PDB entry 6LHX | X-ray diffraction, 2.50 A resolution | chains A and B of the 4 polymer chains in the assembly

# Chain A (and B)
Name: ThsA
From: Bacillus cereus MSX-D12
Notes: chain B of this document is another copy of the same molecule, construct and numbering; everything in this record applies to it too
UniProt: J8G6Z1 (J8G6Z1_BACCE); residues 3-476 here correspond to UniProt positions 1-474 (UniProt number = residue number - 2)
Amino-acid sequence (476 residues; row label = number of the first residue in the row):
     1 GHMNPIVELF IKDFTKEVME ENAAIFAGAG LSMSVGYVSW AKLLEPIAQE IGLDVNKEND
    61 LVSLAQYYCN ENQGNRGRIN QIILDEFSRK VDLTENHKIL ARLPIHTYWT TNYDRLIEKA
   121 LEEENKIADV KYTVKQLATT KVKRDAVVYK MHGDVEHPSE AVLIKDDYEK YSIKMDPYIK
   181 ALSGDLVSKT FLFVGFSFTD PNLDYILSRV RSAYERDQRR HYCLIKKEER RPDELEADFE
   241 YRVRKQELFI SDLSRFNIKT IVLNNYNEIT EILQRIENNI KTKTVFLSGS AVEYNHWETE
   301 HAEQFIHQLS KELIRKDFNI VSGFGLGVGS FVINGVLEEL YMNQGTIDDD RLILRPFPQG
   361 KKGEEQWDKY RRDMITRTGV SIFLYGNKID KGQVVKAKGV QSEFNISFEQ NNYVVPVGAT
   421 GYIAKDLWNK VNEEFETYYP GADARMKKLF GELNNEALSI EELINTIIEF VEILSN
Not modelled in the structure: 1, 45, 56-58, 295, 343-345, 392-393, 422, 444, 455-456 (chain B: 1, 39-83, 161-172, 344-345, 419-422, 443-445, 455-457)
Modified residues: Mse3, Mse19, Mse33, Mse151, Mse175, Mse342, Mse374, Mse446 (selenomethionine; parent Met)
Sequence notes: expression tag (1-2)
Reported in the primary citation:
  - mutagenesis - N112A, H152A: abolished catalytic activity on NAD+
  - mutagenesis - N112A, H152A: abolished binding to NAD+
  - mutagenesis - N112A, H152A: unchanged stability

# Chain A / chain B interface
Residue-residue contacts - 88 pairs, chain A then chain B:
  E20(A) - V142(B)
  E20(A) - K143(B)  hydrogen bond (side chain-backbone)
  N22(A) - R144(B)
  K135(A) - D217(B)  salt bridge
  L137(A) - V187(B)
  L137(A) - R219(B)  hydrogen bond (backbone-side chain)
  A138(A) - D217(B)
  A138(A) - R219(B)  hydrogen bond (backbone-side chain)
  T139(A) - R219(B)  hydrogen bond (backbone-side chain)
  T140(A) - K16(B)  hydrogen bond (backbone-side chain)
  T140(A) - E17(B)  hydrogen bond
  T140(A) - N22(B)  hydrogen bond
  T140(A) - R219(B)  hydrogen bond
  K141(A) - E20(B)
  V142(A) - K16(B)
  V142(A) - E20(B)
  K143(A) - E20(B)  hydrogen bond (backbone-side chain)
  K143(A) - D317(B)  salt bridge
  K143(A) - R351(B)
  R144(A) - N22(B)
  Y149(A) - S188(B)  hydrogen bond
  I173(A) - Y214(B)
  P177(A) - V187(B)
  P177(A) - E215(B)
  K180(A) - G184(B)
  K180(A) - V187(B)
  K180(A) - S212(B)
  A181(A) - G184(B)
  G184(A) - K180(B)
  V187(A) - L137(B)
  V187(A) - P177(B)
  V187(A) - K180(B)
  S188(A) - Y149(B)
  V210(A) - K180(B)
  S212(A) - K180(B)
  D217(A) - K135(B)
  D217(A) - A138(B)
  R219(A) - L137(B)  hydrogen bond (side chain-backbone)
  R219(A) - A138(B)  hydrogen bond (side chain-backbone)
  R219(A) - T139(B)  hydrogen bond (side chain-backbone)
  R219(A) - T140(B)  hydrogen bond
  F324(A) - P356(B)  hydrophobic
  F324(A) - F357(B)
  S330(A) - P358(B)
  S330(A) - Q359(B)  hydrogen bond (side chain-backbone)
  I333(A) - P356(B)
  I333(A) - P358(B)  hydrophobic
  I333(A) - Y370(B)
  N334(A) - P358(B)
  N334(A) - K362(B)
  N334(A) - G363(B)
  L337(A) - Y370(B)  hydrophobic
  Y341(A) - Q366(B)
  Y341(A) - K369(B)
  Y341(A) - Y370(B)
  Y341(A) - D373(B)  hydrogen bond
  T346(A) - D373(B)  hydrogen bond (backbone-side chain)
  I347(A) - R355(B)
  I347(A) - D373(B)  hydrogen bond (backbone-side chain)
  D349(A) - R377(B)  salt bridge
  I353(A) - D349(B)
  L354(A) - L354(B)
  L354(A) - P356(B)
  L354(A) - Y370(B)
  R355(A) - I347(B)
  R355(A) - D349(B)  salt bridge
  P356(A) - F324(B)  hydrophobic
  P356(A) - I333(B)
  P356(A) - L354(B)
  P356(A) - P356(B)  hydrophobic
  F357(A) - F324(B)
  P358(A) - S330(B)
  P358(A) - I333(B)  hydrophobic
  P358(A) - N334(B)
  Q359(A) - S330(B)  hydrogen bond (backbone-side chain)
  K362(A) - N334(B)
  G363(A) - N334(B)
  K369(A) - Y341(B)
  Y370(A) - I333(B)
  Y370(A) - L337(B)  hydrophobic
  Y370(A) - Y341(B)
  Y370(A) - I347(B)  hydrophobic
  Y370(A) - L354(B)
  D373(A) - Y341(B)  hydrogen bond
  D373(A) - T346(B)
  D373(A) - I347(B)  hydrogen bond (side chain-backbone)
  R377(A) - I347(B)
  R377(A) - D349(B)  salt bridge
Also at the interface, not in a pair above, chain A (51 interface residues in all): D176, S183, R216, Q218, F331, Q366
Also at the interface, not in a pair above, chain B (56 interface residues in all): V134, D176, A181, S183, V210, R211, Q218, F331, I353

# Overview
51 residues of chain A and 56 residues of chain B are in contact, with 21 hydrogen bonds and 5 salt bridges.
Among the polar pairs are K135(A)-D217(B), K143(A)-D317(B) and D349(A)-R377(B). From the paper: N112A and
H152A of chain A abolish catalytic activity on NAD+; N112A and H152A of chain A abolish binding to NAD+.
Both chains are ThsA (Bacillus cereus MSX-D12). Entry 6LHX (Crystal structure of ThsA) was determined by X-ray
diffraction together with 6LHY from the same study.
